PDB entry 1ZAX | X-ray diffraction, 2.10 A resolution | chains W and X of the 7 polymer chains in the assembly

Chain W (and X):
Name: 50S ribosomal protein L7/L12
Source organism: Thermotoga maritima
Notes: fragment: N-terminal domain; chain X of this document is another copy of the same molecule, construct and numbering; everything in this record applies to it too
UniProt: P29396 (RL7_THEMA); numbering as in UniProt (aligned over 1-30)
Chain sequence (30 residues; numbered 1 to 30; the number before each row is that of its first residue):
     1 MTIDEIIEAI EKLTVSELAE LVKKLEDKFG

Interface between chain W and chain X:
Pairs across the interface (26):
  M1(W) with M1(X), hydrophobic; A9(X), hydrophobic
  I3(W) with E17(X); E20(X); L21(X), hydrophobic
  D4(W) with K24(X), salt bridge
  I6(W) with L13(X), hydrophobic
  I7(W) with L21(X), hydrophobic; K24(X)
  A9(W) with M1(X); I6(X), hydrophobic
  E11(W) with K28(X), salt bridge
  L13(W) with M1(X); I6(X), hydrophobic
  E17(W) with I3(X)
  E20(W) with I3(X)
  L21(W) with I3(X), hydrophobic; I7(X), hydrophobic
  K24(W) with I3(X); D4(X), salt bridge; I7(X)
  L25(W) with I7(X), hydrophobic
  K28(W) with I7(X); E11(X), salt bridge
  F29(W) with I10(X), hydrophobic; E11(X)
Interface residues without a listed pair, chain W (16 interface residues in all): I10
Interface residues without a listed pair, chain X (17 interface residues in all): E5, L25, F29

In short:
Chain W and chain X form an interface of 16 and 17 residues respectively; the contacts include 4 salt bridges.
Polar contacts include D4(W)-K24(X) and E11(W)-K28(X).
Chain W and chain X are both 50S ribosomal protein L7/L12 (Thermotoga maritima); the structure, Ribosomal
Protein L10-L12(NTD) Complex, Space Group P212121, Form B, was determined by X-ray diffraction, deposited
together with 1ZAV and 1ZAW.
